Entry 5KRO (X-ray diffraction, 2.10 A resolution); this record covers chains A and C of the 4 polymer chains in the assembly.

== Chain A ==
Name: Estrogen receptor
Source organism: Homo sapiens
Notes: fragment: ligand-binding domain
UniProt: P03372 (ESR1_HUMAN), isoform P03372-3; residues 298-554 here correspond to UniProt positions 125-381 (UniProt number = residue number - 173)
Chain sequence (257 residues; numbered 298 to 554; the number before each row is that of its first residue):
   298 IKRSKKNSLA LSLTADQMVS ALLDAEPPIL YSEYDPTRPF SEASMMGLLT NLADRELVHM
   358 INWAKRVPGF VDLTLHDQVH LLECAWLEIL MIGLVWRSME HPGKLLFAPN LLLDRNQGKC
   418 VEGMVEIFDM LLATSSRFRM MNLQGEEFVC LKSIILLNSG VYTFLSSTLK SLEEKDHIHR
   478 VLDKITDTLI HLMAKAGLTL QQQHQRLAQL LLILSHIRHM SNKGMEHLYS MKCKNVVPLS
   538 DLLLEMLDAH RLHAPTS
Unresolved in the structure: 298-305, 332-334, 461-471, 549-554
Differences from the reference sequence: engineered mutation Ser537 (Tyr364 in P03372)
Ligand contacts: Methyl (6WW; (8R,9S,13S,14S,17S)-13-methyl-17-[methyl(phenyl)amino]-6,7,8,9,11,12,14,15,16,17-decahydrocyclopenta[a]phenanthren-3-ol): Met343, Leu346, Leu349, Ala350, Glu353, Leu384, Leu387, Met388, Leu391, Arg394, Phe404, Met421, Ile424, Leu428, Gly521, His524, Leu525

== Chain C ==
Name: NCOA2
Notes: fragment: Nuclear receptor-interacting peptide
Chain sequence (14 residues; each row starts with the number of its first residue):
   686 KHKILHRLLQ DSSS
Unresolved in the structure: 686-687, 697-699

== Interface between chain A and chain C ==
Contacting residue pairs (22):
  Ile358(A) - Leu690(C)  hydrophobic
  Ile358(A) - Leu693(C)
  Ile358(A) - Leu694(C)  hydrophobic
  Lys362(A) - Leu693(C)  hydrogen bond (side chain-backbone)
  Lys362(A) - Leu694(C)  hydrogen bond (side chain-backbone)
  Lys362(A) - Asp696(C)
  Leu372(A) - His691(C)
  Leu372(A) - Leu694(C)  hydrophobic
  Gln375(A) - Leu694(C)
  Val376(A) - Leu690(C)  hydrophobic
  Val376(A) - His691(C)
  Val376(A) - Leu694(C)  hydrophobic
  Leu379(A) - Leu690(C)  hydrophobic
  Leu379(A) - Leu694(C)  hydrophobic
  Glu380(A) - Lys688(C)  salt bridge
  Glu380(A) - Leu690(C)
  Asp538(A) - Ile689(C)
  Leu539(A) - Ile689(C)
  Leu539(A) - Leu693(C)  hydrophobic
  Glu542(A) - Lys688(C)
  Glu542(A) - Ile689(C)  hydrogen bond (side chain-backbone)
  Met543(A) - Leu690(C)  hydrophobic
Interface residues without a listed pair, chain A (13 interface residues in all): Asn359, Phe367
Interface residues without a listed pair, chain C (8 interface residues in all): Gln695

== In short ==
13 residues of chain A and 8 residues of chain C are in contact; the contacts include 3 hydrogen bonds and 1
salt bridge. Polar pairs include Glu380(A)-Lys688(C), Lys362(A)-Leu693(C) and Lys362(A)-Leu694(C). Ligands of
chain A: Methyl.
Here chain A is Estrogen receptor (Homo sapiens) and chain C is NCOA2. Entry 5KRO (Crystal Structure of the
ER-alpha Ligand-binding Domain (Y537S) in Complex with the Methyl(phenyl)amino-substituted Estrogen,
(8R,9S,13S,14S,17S)-13-methyl-17-(methyl(phenyl)amino)-7,8,9,11,12,13,14,15,16,17-decahydro-6H-cyclopenta[a]phenanthren-3-ol)
was determined by X-ray diffraction together with 5KR9, 5KRA, 5KRC, 5KRF, 5KRH, 5KRI and 43 further entries
from the same study.
